PDB entry 6OQT | electron microscopy, 3.10 A resolution | chains W and C of the 22 polymer chains in the assembly

== Chain W ==
Molecule: ATP synthase subunit delta
From: Escherichia coli
Reference sequence: V0ZA15 (V0ZA15_ECOLX); residues 0-176 here correspond to UniProt positions 1-177 (UniProt number = residue number + 1)
Sequence (177 residues; row label = number of the first residue in the row; numbering starts at 0):
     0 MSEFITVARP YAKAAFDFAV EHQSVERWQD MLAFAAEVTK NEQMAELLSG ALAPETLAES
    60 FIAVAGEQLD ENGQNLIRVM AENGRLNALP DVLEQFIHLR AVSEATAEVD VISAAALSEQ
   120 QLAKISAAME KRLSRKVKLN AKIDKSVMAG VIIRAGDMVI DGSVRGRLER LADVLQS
Not modelled in the structure: 0-1, 175-176
Differences from the reference sequence: conflict Ala64 (Cys65 in V0ZA15), Ala140 (Cys141 in V0ZA15)

== Chain C ==
Molecule: ATP synthase subunit alpha
From: Escherichia coli
Notes: EC 7.1.2.2
Reference sequence: A0A073FQ32 (A0A073FQ32_ECOLX); residue numbers follow UniProt; this construct covers 1-513
Sequence (513 residues; numbered 1 to 513; the number before each row is that of its first residue):
     1 MQLNSTEISE LIKQRIAQFN VVSEAHNEGT IVSVSDGVIR IHGLADCMQG EMISLPGNRY
    61 AIALNLERDS VGAVVMGPYA DLAEGMKVKC TGRILEVPVG RGLLGRVVNT LGAPIDGKGP
   121 LDHDGFSAVE AIAPGVIERQ SVDQPVQTGY KAVDSMIPIG RGQRELIIGD RQTGKTALAI
   181 DAIINQRDSG IKCIYVAIGQ KASTISNVVR KLEEHGALAN TIVVVATASE SAALQYLAPY
   241 AGCAMGEYFR DRGEDALIIY DDLSKQAVAY RQISLLLRRP PGREAFPGDV FYLHSRLLER
   301 AARVNAEYVE AFTKGEVKGK TGSLTALPII ETQAGDVSAF VPTNVISITD GQIFLETNLF
   361 NAGIRPAVNP GISVSRVGGA AQTKIMKKLS GGIRTALAQY RELAAFSQFA SDLDDATRKQ
   421 LDHGQKVTEL LKQKQYAPMS VAQQSLVLFA AERGYLADVE LSKIGSFEAA LLAYVDRDHA
   481 PLMQEINQTG GYNDEIEGKL KGILDSFKAT QSW
Not modelled in the structure: 1
Ion coordination: Mg2+: Thr176 (together with ATP)
Ligand contacts: ATP: Tyr150, Asp170, Arg171, Gln172, Thr173, Gly174, Lys175, Thr176, Ala177, Asp261, Glu331, Phe360, Arg365, Pro366, Gln433, Lys434, Gln435

== Interface between chain W and chain C ==
Pairs across the interface (32; chain W residue first):
  Phe3(W) with Gln2(C)
  Val6(W) with Gln2(C); Asn4(C)
  Pro9(W) with Glu7(C); Ile12(C), hydrophobic
  Tyr10(W) with Glu7(C), hydrogen bond; Ile12(C), hydrophobic
  Lys12(W) with Ser9(C)
  Ala13(W) with Ser9(C); Ile12(C), hydrophobic; Lys13(C)
  Asp16(W) with Lys13(C)
  Phe17(W) with Lys13(C); Ile16(C), hydrophobic
  Glu20(W) with Lys13(C), salt bridge
  Asn71(W) with Ile16(C)
  Asn74(W) with Arg15(C); Ile16(C), hydrogen bond (side chain-backbone); Ala17(C); Gln18(C); Phe19(C)
  Leu75(W) with Ile16(C), hydrophobic
  Arg77(W) with Phe19(C)
  Val78(W) with Arg15(C); Phe19(C), hydrophobic
  Glu81(W) with Arg15(C), salt bridge; Phe19(C)
  Asn82(W) with Ser5(C); Glu7(C), hydrogen bond
  Arg84(W) with Gln2(C), hydrogen bond; Leu3(C), hydrogen bond (side chain-backbone); Glu7(C), salt bridge
Also at the interface, not in a pair above, chain W (20 interface residues in all): Glu2, Thr5, Trp27
Also at the interface, not in a pair above, chain C (14 interface residues in all): Arg68

== Summary ==
20 residues of chain W face 14 of chain C across their interface; the contacts include 5 hydrogen bonds and 3
salt bridges. Polar pairs include Glu20(W)-Lys13(C), Glu81(W)-Arg15(C) and Arg84(W)-Glu7(C). Bound to chain C:
ATP.
Here chain W is ATP synthase subunit delta and chain C is ATP synthase subunit alpha, both from Escherichia
coli. Entry 6OQT (E. coli ATP synthase State 1c) was determined by electron microscopy (same publication as
6OQR, 6OQS, 6OQU, 6OQV, 6OQW, 6PQV and 3 further entries).
